2OYE - chain P; structure by X-ray diffraction, 2.85 A resolution.

[Chain P]
Name: Prostaglandin G/H synthase 1
Source organism: Ovis aries
Notes: EC 1.14.99.1
Reference sequence: P05979 (PGH1_SHEEP); residues 1-600 here = UniProt positions 1-600
Chain sequence (600 residues; each row starts with the number of its first residue):
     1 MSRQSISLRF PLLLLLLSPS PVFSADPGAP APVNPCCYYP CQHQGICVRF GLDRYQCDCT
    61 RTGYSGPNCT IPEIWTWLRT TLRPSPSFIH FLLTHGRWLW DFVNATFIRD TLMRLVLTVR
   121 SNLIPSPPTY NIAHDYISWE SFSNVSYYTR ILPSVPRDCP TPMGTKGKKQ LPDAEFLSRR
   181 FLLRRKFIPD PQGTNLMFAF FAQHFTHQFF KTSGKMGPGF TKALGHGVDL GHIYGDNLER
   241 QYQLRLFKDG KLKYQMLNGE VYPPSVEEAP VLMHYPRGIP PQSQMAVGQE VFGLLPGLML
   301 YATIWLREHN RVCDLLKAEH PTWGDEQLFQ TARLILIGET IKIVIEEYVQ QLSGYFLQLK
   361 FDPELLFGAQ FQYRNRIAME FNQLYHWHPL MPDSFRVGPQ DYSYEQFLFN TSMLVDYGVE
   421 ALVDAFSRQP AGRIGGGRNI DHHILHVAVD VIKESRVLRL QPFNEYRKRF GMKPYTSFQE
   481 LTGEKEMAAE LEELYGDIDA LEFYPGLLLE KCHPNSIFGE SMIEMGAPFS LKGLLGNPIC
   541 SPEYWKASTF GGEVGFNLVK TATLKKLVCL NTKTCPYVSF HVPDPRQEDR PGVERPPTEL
Unresolved in the structure: 1-31, 585-600
Cystine bridges: C36-C47, C37-C159, C41-C57, C59-C69, C569-C575
Covalently attached groups: glycan linked to N68; N-acetylglucosamine (NAG) linked to N144, N410
Bound ions: heme Fe near H388 (its only coordinating residue here)
Ligand contacts:
  - citrate anion (FLC): H207, K211, T212, K222, V291
  - heme (HEM): Y148, A199, A202, Q203, T206, H207, F210, K211, T212, L295, N382, Y385, H386, W387, H388, L390, M391, L408, I444, H446, V447, D450
  - IM8 (2-[1-(4-chlorobenzoyl)-5-methoxy-2-methyl-1H-indol-3-yl]-N-[(1R)-1-(hydroxymethyl)propyl]acetamide): H90, L93, V116, R120, V349, L352, S353, Y355, L384, Y385, W387, F518, M522, I523, E524, G526, A527, S530, L531
Swiss-Prot annotation at these positions:
  - active site: H207 (Proton acceptor), Y385 (For cyclooxygenase activity)
  - binding site (heme b): H388
  - site: N104 (Not glycosylated), S530 (Aspirin-acetylated serine)
  - glycosylation (N-linked (GlcNAc...) asparagine): N68, N144, N410
  - natural variant: G164 (D164G: this construct carries the variant), E520 (E520K; E520Q)
  - mutagenesis: Y385 (Y385F: Abolishes cyclooxygenase activity)

[Overview]
Bound to chain P: citrate anion, heme and compound IM8. Covalently linked N-acetylglucosamine: at N68, N144
and N410. UniProt lists active-site residues H207 and Y385, heme b-binding residue H388 and one mutagenesis
site.
Chain P is Prostaglandin G/H synthase 1 (Ovis aries); the structure, Indomethacin-(R)-alpha-ethyl-ethanolamide
bound to Cyclooxygenase-1, was determined by X-ray diffraction, deposited together with 2OYU.
